PDB entry 8PP4 | X-ray diffraction, 2.00 A resolution | chains B and C of the 6 polymer chains in the assembly

Chain B (and C):
Protein: Ferritin heavy chain
Organism: Homo sapiens
Notes: EC 1.16.3.1; chain C of this document is another copy of the same molecule, construct and numbering; everything in this record applies to it too
UniProtKB: P02794 (FRIH_HUMAN); residues 0-182 here correspond to UniProt positions 1-183 (UniProt number = residue number + 1)
Amino-acid sequence (183 residues; numbered 0 to 182; the number before each row is that of its first residue; numbering starts at 0):
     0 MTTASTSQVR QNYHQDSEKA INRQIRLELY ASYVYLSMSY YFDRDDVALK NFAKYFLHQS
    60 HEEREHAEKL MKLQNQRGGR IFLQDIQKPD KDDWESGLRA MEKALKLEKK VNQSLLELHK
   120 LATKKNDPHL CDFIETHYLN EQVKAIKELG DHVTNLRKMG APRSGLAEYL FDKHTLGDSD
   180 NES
Disordered / not traced: 0-4, 177-182
Sequence notes: engineered mutation Lys18 (Ala19 in P02794), Arg25 (Asn26 in P02794), Gln86 (Lys87 in P02794), Lys90 (Cys91 in P02794), Arg98 (Asn99 in P02794), Lys102 (Cys103 in P02794), Lys105 (His106 in P02794), Lys109 (Asn110 in P02794), Lys123 (Asp124 in P02794), Arg162 (Glu163 in P02794)
Ion coordination: Fe ion: Glu27, Glu62, His65
UniProt features mapped onto this chain:
  - binding site (Fe cation): Glu27, Glu62, His65, Glu107, Gln141
  - site: Arg22 (Essential for association with cargo receptor NCOA4)
  - modified residue: Met0 (N-acetylmethionine), Thr1 (N-acetylthreonine), Ser178 (Phosphoserine), Ser182 (Phosphoserine)

How chain B and chain C interact:
Contacting residue pairs (25; chain B residue first):
  Leu104(B) - Gln7(C)
  Lys108(B) - Gln7(C)  hydrogen bond (side chain-backbone)
  Lys108(B) - Val8(C)
  Lys108(B) - Arg9(C)  hydrogen bond (side chain-backbone)
  Lys108(B) - Gln10(C)  hydrogen bond (backbone-side chain)
  Asn111(B) - Gln10(C)  hydrogen bond
  Gln112(B) - Gln10(C)  hydrogen bond
  Leu115(B) - Asn11(C)
  Leu115(B) - Pro127(C)  hydrophobic
  His118(B) - Pro127(C)
  Glu134(B) - Asp131(C)
  Leu138(B) - Pro127(C)  hydrophobic
  Leu138(B) - His128(C)
  Asn139(B) - His128(C)  hydrogen bond
  Val142(B) - Gln75(C)
  Val142(B) - Arg76(C)
  Val142(B) - His128(C)
  Lys143(B) - Gln75(C)
  Ile145(B) - Val8(C)
  Ile145(B) - Gln10(C)
  Lys146(B) - Asn74(C)
  Gly149(B) - Gln7(C)  hydrogen bond (backbone-side chain)
  Val152(B) - Gln7(C)
  Thr153(B) - Gln7(C)  hydrogen bond
  Arg156(B) - Gln7(C)
Other interface residues (no listed pair), chain B (18 interface residues in all): Lys119
Other interface residues (no listed pair), chain C (13 interface residues in all): Asn125, Glu134

Summary:
18 residues of chain B face 13 of chain C across their interface, with 8 hydrogen bonds. Polar pairs include
Lys108(B)-Gln7(C), Lys108(B)-Arg9(C) and Lys108(B)-Gln10(C). Glu27(B), Glu62(B) and His65(B) coordinate a Fe
ion ion. Curated annotation (UniProt) lists 5 Fe cation-binding residues on chain B.
Both chains are Ferritin heavy chain (Homo sapiens). Entry 8PP4 (Binary crystal structure of positively
supercharged ferritin variant Ftn(pos) and reduced charge negatively supercharged ferritin variant ...) was
determined by X-ray diffraction together with 8PP2, 8PP3 and 8PP5 from the same study.
